Entry 4LRX (X-ray diffraction, 3.25 A resolution); this record covers chains A and C of the 4 polymer chains in the assembly.

[Chain A]
Name: PTS-dependent dihydroxyacetone kinase, dihydroxyacetone-binding subunit DhaK
Source organism: Escherichia coli
Notes: EC 2.7.-.-
Reference sequence: P76015 (DHAK_ECOLI); residues 1-356 here = UniProt positions 1-356
Chain sequence (356 residues; row label = number of the first residue in the row):
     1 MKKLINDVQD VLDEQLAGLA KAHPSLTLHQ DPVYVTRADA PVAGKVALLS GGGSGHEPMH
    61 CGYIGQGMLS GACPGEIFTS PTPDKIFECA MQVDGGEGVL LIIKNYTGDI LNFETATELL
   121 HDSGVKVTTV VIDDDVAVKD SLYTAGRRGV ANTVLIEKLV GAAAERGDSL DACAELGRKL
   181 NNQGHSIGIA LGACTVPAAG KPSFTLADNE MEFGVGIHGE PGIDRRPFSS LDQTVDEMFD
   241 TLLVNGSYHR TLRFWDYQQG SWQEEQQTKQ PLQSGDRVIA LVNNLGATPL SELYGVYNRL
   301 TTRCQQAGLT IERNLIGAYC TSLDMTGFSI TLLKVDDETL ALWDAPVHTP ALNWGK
Swiss-Prot annotation at these positions:
  - active site: His-56 (Proton acceptor), His-218 (Tele-hemiaminal-histidine intermediate)
  - binding site (dihydroxyacetone): Gly-53 to His-56, Lys-104, Asp-109
  - mutagenesis: His-56 (H56A/N: Shows a moderate decrease in the catalytic efficiency but at least a 40- to 300-fold increase in affinity for dihydroxyacetone), Asp-109 (D109A/N: Loss of kinase activity), His-218 (H218A/K: Loss of kinase activity)

[Chain C]
Name: PTS-dependent dihydroxyacetone kinase operon regulatory protein
Source organism: Escherichia coli
Reference sequence: P76016 (DHAR_ECOLI); numbering as in UniProt (aligned over 1-318)
Chain sequence (318 residues; row label = number of the first residue in the row):
     1 MSGAFNNDGR GISPLIATSW ERCNKLMKRE TWNVPHQAQG VTFASIYRRK KAMLTLGQAA
    61 LEDAWEYMAP RECALFILDE TACILSRNGD PQTLQQLSAL GFNDGTYCAE GIIGTCALSL
   121 AAISGQAVKT MADQHFKQVL WNWAFCATPL FDSKGRLTGT IALACPVEQT TAADLPLTLA
   181 IAREVGNLLL TDSLLAETNR HLNQLNALLE SMDDGVISWD EQGNLQFINA QAARVLRLDA
   241 TASQGRAITE LLTLPAVLQQ AIKQAHPLKH VEATFESQHQ FIDAVITLKP IIETQGTSFI
   301 LLLHPVEQMR QLMTSQLG
Disordered / not traced: 1-11, 307-318

[Interface between chain A and chain C]
Contacting residue pairs - 39 pairs, chain A then chain C:
  Asp-31(A) with Gln-39(C)
  Phe-78(A) with Leu-26(C)
  Thr-82(A) with His-36(C); Tyr-107(C)
  Pro-83(A) with Thr-81(C); Tyr-107(C)
  Asp-84(A) with His-36(C), salt bridge; Ala-38(C); Thr-42(C); Tyr-107(C)
  Glu-88(A) with Thr-42(C)
  Leu-111(A) with Glu-80(C)
  Asn-112(A) with Thr-81(C)
  Glu-114(A) with Arg-156(C), salt bridge
  Thr-115(A) with Arg-49(C); Glu-80(C), hydrogen bond; Thr-81(C)
  Glu-118(A) with Arg-49(C), salt bridge
  Leu-119(A) with Ser-45(C); Arg-49(C)
  Asp-122(A) with Arg-49(C)
  Leu-142(A) with Arg-22(C); Lys-25(C)
  Tyr-143(A) with Arg-22(C), hydrogen bond (side chain-backbone); Lys-25(C); Leu-26(C)
  Val-196(A) with Lys-25(C); Leu-26(C), hydrophobic
  Ala-198(A) with Lys-28(C)
  Ala-199(A) with Asn-24(C); Lys-25(C); Met-27(C); Lys-28(C)
  Lys-201(A) with Asn-24(C), hydrogen bond (side chain-backbone); Met-27(C)
  Ser-203(A) with Lys-25(C), hydrogen bond (backbone-side chain)
  Gly-219(A) with Lys-25(C)
  Arg-253(A) with Arg-156(C)
  Trp-262(A) with Arg-156(C)
Other interface residues (no listed pair), chain A (32 interface residues in all): Gln-9, Pro-32, Thr-79, Lys-85, Phe-87, His-218, Glu-220, Pro-221, Ser-261
Other interface residues (no listed pair), chain C (22 interface residues in all): Glu-21, Asn-33, Ile-46, Gly-111, Ile-112, Lys-154

[Overview]
32 residues of chain A and 22 residues of chain C are in contact, with 4 hydrogen bonds and 3 salt bridges.
Polar contacts include Asp-84(A)/His-36(C), Glu-114(A)/Arg-156(C) and Glu-118(A)/Arg-49(C).
Here chain A is PTS-dependent dihydroxyacetone kinase, dihydroxyacetone-binding subunit DhaK and chain C is
PTS-dependent dihydroxyacetone kinase operon regulatory protein, both from Escherichia coli. Entry 4LRX
(Crystal Structure of the E.coli DhaR(N)-DhaK complex) was determined by X-ray diffraction together with 4LRY
and 4LRZ from the same study.
